5ZQV - chains A and C of the 4 polymer chains in the assembly; structure by X-ray diffraction, 2.95 A resolution.

== Chain A (and C) ==
Molecule: Serine/threonine-protein phosphatase PP1-alpha catalytic subunit
From: Mus musculus
Notes: EC 3.1.3.16; chain C of this document is another copy of the same molecule, construct and numbering; everything in this record applies to it too
Reference sequence: P62137 (PP1A_MOUSE); residue numbers follow UniProt; this construct covers 1-330
Chain sequence (336 residues; row label = number of the first residue in the row):
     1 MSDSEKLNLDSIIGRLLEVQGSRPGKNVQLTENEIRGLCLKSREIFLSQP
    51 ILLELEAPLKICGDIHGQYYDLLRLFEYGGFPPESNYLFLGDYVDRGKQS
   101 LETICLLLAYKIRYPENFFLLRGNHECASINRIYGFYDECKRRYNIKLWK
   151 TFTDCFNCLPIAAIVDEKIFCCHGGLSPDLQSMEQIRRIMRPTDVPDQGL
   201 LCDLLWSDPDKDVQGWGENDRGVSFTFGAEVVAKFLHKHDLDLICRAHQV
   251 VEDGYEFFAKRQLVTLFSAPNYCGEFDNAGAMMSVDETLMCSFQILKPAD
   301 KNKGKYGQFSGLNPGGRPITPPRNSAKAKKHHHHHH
Not modelled in the structure: 1-5, 300-336
Construct notes: expression tag (331-336)
Metal / ion sites: Mn2+: D92, N124, H173, H248
Residues lining bound ligands: citrate anion (FLC): D92, R96, N124, H125, Y134, W206, R221, H248

== Interface between chain A and chain C ==
Contacting residue pairs (27; chain A residue first):
  I130(A) with R132(C)
  R132(A) with W206(C); R221(C), hydrogen bond (side chain-backbone); V223(C)
  I133(A) with I133(C), hydrophobic; Y134(C)
  Y134(A) with I133(C)
  Y137(A) with N219(C); D220(C), hydrogen bond (side chain-backbone); R221(C); G222(C), hydrogen bond (side chain-backbone)
  K141(A) with D220(C)
  I146(A) with N219(C)
  W149(A) with G222(C)
  D197(A) with D194(C)
  W206(A) with R132(C)
  E218(A) with I146(C); K147(C)
  N219(A) with Y137(C); I146(C)
  D220(A) with Y137(C), hydrogen bond (backbone-side chain); K141(C), salt bridge
  R221(A) with R132(C), hydrogen bond (backbone-side chain); Y137(C)
  G222(A) with Y137(C), hydrogen bond (backbone-side chain); W149(C)
  V223(A) with R132(C)
Other interface residues (no listed pair), chain A (17 interface residues in all): D194
Other interface residues (no listed pair), chain C (19 interface residues in all): I130, K150, D197, E218

== Overview ==
Chain A and chain C form an interface of 17 and 19 residues respectively, with 6 hydrogen bonds and 1 salt
bridge. Polar pairs include D220(A)-K141(C), R132(A)-R221(C) and Y137(A)-D220(C). Ligands of chain A: citrate
anion. D92(A), N124(A), H173(A) and H248(A) form the Mn2+ site.
Chain A and chain C are both Serine/threonine-protein phosphatase PP1-alpha catalytic subunit (Mus musculus);
the structure, Crystal Structure of Protein Phosphate 1 complexed with PP1 binding domain of GM, was
determined by X-ray diffraction (same publication as 5ZT0).
